Entry 6PTZ (X-ray diffraction, 1.79 A resolution); this record covers chain A.

Chain A:
Protein: Cryptochrome-1
From: Columba livia
UniProtKB: A0A2I0LZR8 (A0A2I0LZR8_COLLI); residues 1-497 here = UniProt positions 1-497
Chain sequence (502 residues; row label = number of the first residue in the row; numbers below 1 keep their minus sign (Gly-4 is residue -4)):
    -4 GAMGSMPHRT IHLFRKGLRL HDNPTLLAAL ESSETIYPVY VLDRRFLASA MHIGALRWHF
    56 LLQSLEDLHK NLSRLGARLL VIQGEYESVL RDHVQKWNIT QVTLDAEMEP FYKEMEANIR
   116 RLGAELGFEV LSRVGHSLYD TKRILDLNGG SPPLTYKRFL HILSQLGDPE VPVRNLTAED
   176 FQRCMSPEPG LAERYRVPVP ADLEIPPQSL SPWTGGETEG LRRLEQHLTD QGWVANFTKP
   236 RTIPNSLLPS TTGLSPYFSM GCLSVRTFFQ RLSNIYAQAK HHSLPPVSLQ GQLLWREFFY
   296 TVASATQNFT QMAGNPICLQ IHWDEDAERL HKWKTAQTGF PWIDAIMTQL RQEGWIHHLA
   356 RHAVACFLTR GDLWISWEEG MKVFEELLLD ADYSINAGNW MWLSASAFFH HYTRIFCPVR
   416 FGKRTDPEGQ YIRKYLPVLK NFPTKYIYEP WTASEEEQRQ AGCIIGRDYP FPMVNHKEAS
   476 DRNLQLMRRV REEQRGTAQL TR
Not modelled in the structure: -4 to 0, 227-244
Construct notes: expression tag (-4 to 0); engineered mutation Asp319 (Tyr in A0A2I0LZR8)
Residues lining bound ligands: FAD (flavin-adenine dinucleotide): Thr246, Thr247, Gly248, Leu249, Ser250, Phe253, Ser254, Leu284, Gln287, Leu288, Trp290, Arg291, Phe294, Trp350, Ile351, His352, His353, Arg356, His357, Ala360, Phe379, Leu383, Asp385, Ala386, Asp387, Ile390, Asn391, Asn394, Trp395, Leu398

In short:
Chain A binds flavin-adenine dinucleotide.
Chain A is Cryptochrome-1 (Columba livia); the structure, Crystal structure of pigeon Cryptochrome 4 mutant
Y319D in complex with flavin adenine dinucleotide, was determined by X-ray diffraction, deposited together
with 6PU0.
